Entry 3OX1 (X-ray diffraction, 2.00 A resolution); this record covers chains A and B.

Chain A (and B):
Molecule: Ribosyldihydronicotinamide dehydrogenase [quinone]
From: Homo sapiens
Notes: EC 1.10.99.2; chain B of this document is another copy of the same molecule, construct and numbering; everything in this record applies to it too
Reference sequence: P16083 (NQO2_HUMAN); residues 0-230 here correspond to UniProt positions 1-231 (UniProt number = residue number + 1)
Amino-acid sequence (231 residues; each row starts with the number of its first residue; numbering starts at 0):
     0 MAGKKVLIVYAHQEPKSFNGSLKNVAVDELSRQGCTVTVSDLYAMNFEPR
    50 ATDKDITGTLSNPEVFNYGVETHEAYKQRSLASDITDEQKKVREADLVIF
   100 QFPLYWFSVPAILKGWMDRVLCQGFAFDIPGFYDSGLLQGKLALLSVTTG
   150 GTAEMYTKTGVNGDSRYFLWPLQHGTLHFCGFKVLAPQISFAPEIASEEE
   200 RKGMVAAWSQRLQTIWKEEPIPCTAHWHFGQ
Unresolved in the structure: 0-1, 230 (chain B: 0-1)
UniProt features mapped onto this chain:
  - binding site (FAD): H11, F17 to S20, L103 to F106, T147 to G150, Y155, E193, R200
  - binding site (substrate): F126 to I128
  - binding site (Zn(2+)): H173, H177, C222
  - modified residue (Phosphoserine): S79, S196
Bound ions: Zn2+: H173, H177, C222
Small-molecule neighbours:
  - 695 (N-{2-[7-(methylsulfamoyl)naphthalen-1-yl]ethyl}acetamide), molecule 1: W105, F106, G149, G150, Y155, N161, E193
  - 695, molecule 2: Q122, F126, D127, I128, F131, Y132, F178
  - FAD (flavin-adenine dinucleotide), molecule 1: H11, K15, S16, F17, N18, S20, P102, L103, Y104, W105, F106, T147, T148, G149, G150, Y155, P192, E193, E197, R200, K201, V204
  - FAD, molecule 2: N66, Y67, G68, D117
From the paper describing this entry:
  - binding site for 695: Q122, F131, Y132, G149, V160, N161, F178

How chain A and chain B interact:
Contacting residue pairs (85):
  Q12(A) - A50(B)  hydrogen bond (side chain-backbone)
  Q12(A) - F65(B)
  Q12(A) - Y67(B)
  E13(A) - E63(B)
  E13(A) - V64(B)
  E13(A) - F65(B)  hydrogen bond (side chain-backbone)
  K15(A) - E63(B)  hydrogen bond (side chain-backbone)
  Y42(A) - A50(B)
  N45(A) - R49(B)  hydrogen bond (backbone-side chain)
  F46(A) - R49(B)  hydrogen bond (backbone-side chain)
  E47(A) - R49(B)  salt bridge
  P48(A) - P48(B)  hydrophobic
  P48(A) - R49(B)
  P48(A) - A110(B)
  R49(A) - N45(B)  hydrogen bond (side chain-backbone)
  R49(A) - F46(B)  hydrogen bond (side chain-backbone)
  R49(A) - E47(B)  salt bridge
  R49(A) - P48(B)
  R49(A) - I111(B)
  A50(A) - Q12(B)  hydrogen bond (backbone-side chain)
  A50(A) - Y42(B)
  A50(A) - Y104(B)  hydrophobic
  V64(A) - E13(B)
  V64(A) - K15(B)
  F65(A) - Q12(B)
  F65(A) - E13(B)  hydrogen bond (backbone-side chain)
  N66(A) - E193(B)  hydrogen bond
  Y67(A) - Q12(B)
  Y67(A) - Y104(B)
  Y104(A) - A50(B)  hydrophobic
  Y104(A) - Y67(B)
  Y104(A) - K113(B)  hydrogen bond (backbone-side chain)
  Y104(A) - D117(B)
  W105(A) - M116(B)  hydrogen bond (side chain-backbone)
  W105(A) - D117(B)
  W105(A) - L120(B)
  W105(A) - G174(B)
  W105(A) - T175(B)
  W105(A) - F178(B)  hydrophobic
  W105(A) - C179(B)  hydrophobic
  F106(A) - Y132(B)
  F106(A) - P170(B)
  F106(A) - G174(B)
  S107(A) - K113(B)
  V108(A) - K113(B)  hydrogen bond (backbone-side chain)
  P109(A) - D117(B)
  A110(A) - P48(B)
  A110(A) - A110(B)
  A110(A) - K113(B)
  A110(A) - G114(B)
  A110(A) - D117(B)  hydrogen bond (backbone-side chain)
  I111(A) - R49(B)
  K113(A) - Y104(B)  hydrogen bond (side chain-backbone)
  K113(A) - S107(B)
  K113(A) - V108(B)  hydrogen bond (side chain-backbone)
  K113(A) - A110(B)
  G114(A) - A110(B)
  M116(A) - W105(B)  hydrogen bond (backbone-side chain)
  D117(A) - Y104(B)
  D117(A) - W105(B)
  D117(A) - P109(B)
  D117(A) - A110(B)  hydrogen bond (side chain-backbone)
  L120(A) - W105(B)
  F126(A) - W105(B)  hydrophobic
  Y132(A) - F106(B)
  Y132(A) - V160(B)
  Y132(A) - N161(B)  hydrogen bond
  V160(A) - Y132(B)
  N161(A) - Y132(B)  hydrogen bond
  N161(A) - W169(B)
  Y166(A) - W169(B)
  Y166(A) - F228(B)  hydrophobic
  W169(A) - F106(B)
  W169(A) - N161(B)
  W169(A) - Y166(B)
  P170(A) - F106(B)  hydrophobic
  H173(A) - V160(B)
  G174(A) - W105(B)
  G174(A) - F106(B)
  T175(A) - W105(B)
  F178(A) - W105(B)  hydrophobic
  C179(A) - W105(B)  hydrophobic
  E193(A) - N66(B)  hydrogen bond
  F228(A) - Y166(B)  hydrophobic
  F228(A) - F228(B)  hydrophobic
Other interface residues (no listed pair), chain A (46 interface residues in all): H11, T51, E63, G162, F167
Other interface residues (no listed pair), chain B (46 interface residues in all): H11, T51, F126, G162, F167, H173

In short:
The chain A/chain B interface involves 46 residues from each chain; the contacts include 21 hydrogen bonds and
2 salt bridges. Polar contacts include E47(A)-R49(B), Q12(A)-A50(B) and E13(A)-F65(B). Ligands of chain A:
flavin-adenine dinucleotide and compound 695. From the paper: a binding site for 695 at Q122(A), F131(A) and
Y132(A) among others.
Both chains are Ribosyldihydronicotinamide dehydrogenase [quinone] (Homo sapiens). Entry 3OX1 (X-ray
Structural study of quinone reductase II inhibition by compounds with micromolar to nanomolar range IC50 ...)
was determined by X-ray diffraction together with 3OVM, 3OWH, 3OWX, 3OX2 and 3OX3 from the same study.
